8DH9 - chains A and D of the 4 polymer chains in the assembly; structure by electron microscopy, 4.50 A resolution (low resolution: residue-level contacts below are approximate; hydrogen-bond / salt-bridge calls are withheld).

== Chain A ==
Molecule: Leptin receptor
Source organism: Mus musculus
UniProtKB: P48356 (LEPR_MOUSE); numbering as in UniProt (aligned over 328-839)
Amino-acid sequence (557 residues; row label = number of the first residue in the row):
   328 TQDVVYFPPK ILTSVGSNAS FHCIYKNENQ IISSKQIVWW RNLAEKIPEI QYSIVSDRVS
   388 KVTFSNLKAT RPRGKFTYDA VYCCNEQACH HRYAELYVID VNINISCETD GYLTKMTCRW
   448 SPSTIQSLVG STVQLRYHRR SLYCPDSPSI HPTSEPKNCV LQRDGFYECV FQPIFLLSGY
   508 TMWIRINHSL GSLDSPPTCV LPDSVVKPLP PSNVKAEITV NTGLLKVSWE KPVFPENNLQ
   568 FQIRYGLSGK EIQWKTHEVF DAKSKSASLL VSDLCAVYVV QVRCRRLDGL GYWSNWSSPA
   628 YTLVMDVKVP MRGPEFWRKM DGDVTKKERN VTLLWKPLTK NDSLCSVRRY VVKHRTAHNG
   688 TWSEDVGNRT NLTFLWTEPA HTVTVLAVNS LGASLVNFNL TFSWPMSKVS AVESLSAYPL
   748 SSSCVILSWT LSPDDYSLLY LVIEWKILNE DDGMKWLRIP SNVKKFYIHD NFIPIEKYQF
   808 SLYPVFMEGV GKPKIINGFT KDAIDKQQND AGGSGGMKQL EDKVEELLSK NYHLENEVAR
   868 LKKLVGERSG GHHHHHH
Unresolved in the structure: 328-331, 827-884
Cystine bridges: Cys350-Cys410, Cys411-Cys416, Cys434-Cys445, Cys471-Cys526, Cys486-Cys496, Cys602-Cys672
Differences from the reference sequence: expression tag (840-884)
Curated features (UniProtKB/Swiss-Prot):
  - region: His465 to Glu482 (Leptin-binding)
  - motif: Trp620 to Ser624 (WSXWS motif)
  - glycosylation (N-linked (GlcNAc...) asparagine): Asn345, Asn431, Asn514, Asn622, Asn657, Asn668, Asn686, Asn695, Asn698, Asn726
  - natural variant: Val541 (V541I: In strain: NZO), Asp600 (D600N: In strain: KK Obese), Val651 (V651I: In strain: NZO)
Reported in the primary citation:
  - mutagenesis - L370S: abolished signaling with Leptin (chain D)

== Chain D ==
Molecule: Leptin
Source organism: Mus musculus
UniProtKB: P41160 (LEP_MOUSE); residues 1-167 here = UniProt positions 1-167
Amino-acid sequence (167 residues; each row starts with the number of its first residue):
     1 MCWRPLCRFL WLWSYLSYVQ AVPIQKVQDD TKTLIKTIVT RINDISHTQS VSAKQRVTGL
    61 DFIPGLHPIL SLSKMDQTLA VYQQVLTSLP SQNVLQIAND LENLRDLLHL LAFSKSCSLP
   121 QTSGLQKPES LDGVLEASLY STEVVALSRL QGSLQDILQQ LDVSPEC
Unresolved in the structure: 1-21
Cystine bridges: Cys117-Cys167
Curated features (UniProtKB/Swiss-Prot):
  - natural variant: Gln49 (deletion: In 30% the clones)

== Interface between chain A and chain D ==
Pairs across the interface (13):
  Leu440(A) with Arg41(D); Gln96(D)
  Tyr470(A) with Asp30(D)
  Pro500(A) with Gln92(D)
  Ile501(A) with Gln96(D)
  Phe502(A) with Asn99(D); Asn103(D)
  Leu504(A) with Asn103(D)
  Phe561(A) with Lys36(D)
  Pro562(A) with Lys36(D); Thr37(D)
  Glu563(A) with Thr33(D); Lys36(D)
Interface residues without a listed pair, chain A (11 interface residues in all): Ser505, Val560
Interface residues without a listed pair, chain D (12 interface residues in all): Leu34, Glu102, Leu107

== Summary ==
11 residues of chain A face 12 of chain D across their interface. From the paper: L370S of chain A abolishes
signaling with Leptin (chain D).
Chain A is Leptin receptor and chain D is Leptin, both from Mus musculus; the structure, Leptin-bound leptin
receptor complex-D3-D7, was determined by electron microscopy together with 8DH8 and 8DHA from the same study.
